Entry 7BVF (electron microscopy, 2.97 A resolution); this record covers chains A and P of the 3 polymer chains in the assembly.

# Chain A
Molecule: Probable arabinosyltransferase A
Organism: Mycobacterium tuberculosis H37Rv
Notes: EC 2.4.2.-
UniProtKB: P9WNL9 (EMBA_MYCTU); residues 2-1094 here = UniProt positions 2-1094
Chain sequence (1102 residues; numbered -7 to 1094; the number before each row is that of its first residue; numbers below 1 keep their minus sign (Asp-7 is residue -7)):
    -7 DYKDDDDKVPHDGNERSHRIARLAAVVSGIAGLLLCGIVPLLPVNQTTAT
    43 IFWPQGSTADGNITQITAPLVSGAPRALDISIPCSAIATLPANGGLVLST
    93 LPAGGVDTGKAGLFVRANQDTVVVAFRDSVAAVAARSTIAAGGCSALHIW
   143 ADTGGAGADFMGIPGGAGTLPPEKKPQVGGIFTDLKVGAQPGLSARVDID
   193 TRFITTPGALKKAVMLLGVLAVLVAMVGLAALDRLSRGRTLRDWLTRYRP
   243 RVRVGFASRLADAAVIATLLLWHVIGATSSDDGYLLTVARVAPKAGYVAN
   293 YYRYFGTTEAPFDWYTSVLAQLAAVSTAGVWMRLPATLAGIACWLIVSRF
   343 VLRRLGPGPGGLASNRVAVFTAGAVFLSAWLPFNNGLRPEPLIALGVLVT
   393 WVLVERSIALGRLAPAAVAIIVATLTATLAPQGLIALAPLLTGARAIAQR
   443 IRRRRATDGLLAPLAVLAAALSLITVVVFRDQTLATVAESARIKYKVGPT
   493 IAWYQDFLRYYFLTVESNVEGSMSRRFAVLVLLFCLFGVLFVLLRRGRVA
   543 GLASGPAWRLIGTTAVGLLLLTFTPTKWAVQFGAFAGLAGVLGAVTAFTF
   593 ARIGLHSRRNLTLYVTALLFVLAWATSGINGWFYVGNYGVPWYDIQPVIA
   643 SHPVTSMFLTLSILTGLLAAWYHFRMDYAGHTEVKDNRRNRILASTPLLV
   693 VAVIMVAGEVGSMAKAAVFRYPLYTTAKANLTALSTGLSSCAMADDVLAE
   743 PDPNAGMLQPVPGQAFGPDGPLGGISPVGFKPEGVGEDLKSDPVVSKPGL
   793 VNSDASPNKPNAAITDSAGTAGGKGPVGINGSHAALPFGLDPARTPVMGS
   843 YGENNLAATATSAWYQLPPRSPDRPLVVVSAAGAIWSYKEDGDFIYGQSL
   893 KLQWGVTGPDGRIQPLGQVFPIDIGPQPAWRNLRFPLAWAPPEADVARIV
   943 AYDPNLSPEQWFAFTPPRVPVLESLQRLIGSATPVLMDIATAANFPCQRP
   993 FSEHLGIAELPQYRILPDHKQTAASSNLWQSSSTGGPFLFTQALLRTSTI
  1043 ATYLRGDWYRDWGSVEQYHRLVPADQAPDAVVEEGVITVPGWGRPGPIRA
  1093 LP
Not modelled in the structure: -7 to 7
Sequence notes: expression tag (-7 to 1)
Swiss-Prot annotation at these positions:
  - natural variant: Ala201 (A201T: Resistance to EMB), Gly321 (G321S: Resistance to EMB), Gly350 (G350D: Resistance to EMB), Ala462 (A462V: Resistance to EMB), Asp833 (D833A: Resistance to EMB), Pro913 (P913S: Resistance to EMB)

# Chain P
Molecule: Meromycolate extension acyl carrier protein
Organism: Mycolicibacterium smegmatis MC2 155
UniProtKB: A0R0B3 (ACPM_MYCS2); residues 1-99 here = UniProt positions 1-99
Chain sequence (99 residues; numbered 1 to 99; the number before each row is that of its first residue):
     1 MAATQEEIIAGLAEIIEEVTGIEPSEVTPEKSFVDDLDIDSLSMVEIAVQ
    51 TEDKYGVKIPDEDLAGLRTVGDVVAYIQKLEEENPEAAAALREKFAADQ
Not modelled in the structure: 1, 82-99
Swiss-Prot annotation at these positions:
  - modified residue: Ser41 (O-(pantetheine 4'-phosphoryl)serine)
  - cross-link: Lys79 (Isoglutamyl lysine isopeptide (Lys-Gln) (interchain with Q-Cter in protein Pup))

# How chain A and chain P interact
Contacting residue pairs (35; chain A residue first):
  Ser228(A) - Lys58(P)  hydrogen bond (backbone-side chain)
  Arg229(A) - Val49(P)
  Arg229(A) - Glu52(P)  salt bridge
  Arg229(A) - Ile59(P)  hydrogen bond (side chain-backbone)
  Arg229(A) - Asp61(P)  hydrogen bond (backbone-backbone)
  Arg229(A) - Leu64(P)
  Gly230(A) - Lys58(P)
  Gly230(A) - Pro60(P)
  Arg231(A) - Asp61(P)  salt bridge
  Arg231(A) - Glu62(P)
  Asp235(A) - Glu62(P)
  Tyr240(A) - Asp61(P)
  Tyr240(A) - Glu62(P)  hydrogen bond
  Arg241(A) - Met44(P)
  Arg241(A) - Leu64(P)  hydrogen bond (side chain-backbone)
  Arg241(A) - Ala65(P)  hydrogen bond (side chain-backbone)
  Arg241(A) - Leu67(P)  hydrogen bond (side chain-backbone)
  Arg345(A) - Asp38(P)  salt bridge
  Arg346(A) - Glu46(P)  salt bridge
  Gly348(A) - Thr20(P)
  Pro349(A) - Thr20(P)
  Pro349(A) - Asp38(P)
  Pro349(A) - Ser43(P)
  Gly350(A) - Asp38(P)
  Pro351(A) - Ile22(P)
  Pro351(A) - Asp36(P)
  Ala401(A) - Glu46(P)
  Leu402(A) - Leu42(P)  hydrophobic
  Leu402(A) - Val49(P)
  Arg442(A) - Val49(P)
  Arg442(A) - Asp53(P)  salt bridge
  Arg540(A) - Glu17(P)  salt bridge
  Ala542(A) - Glu23(P)
  Gly543(A) - Gly21(P)
  Ala545(A) - Val19(P)
Interface residues without a listed pair, chain A (25 interface residues in all): Val244, Phe342, Arg398, Arg445, Leu544
Interface residues without a listed pair, chain P (30 interface residues in all): Glu14, Glu18, Leu37, Asp40, Ser41, Val45, Ala48

# Summary
Chain A and chain P form an interface of 25 and 30 residues respectively, with 7 hydrogen bonds and 6 salt
bridges. Among the polar pairs are Arg229(A)-Glu52(P), Arg231(A)-Asp61(P) and Arg345(A)-Asp38(P).
Here chain A is Probable arabinosyltransferase A (Mycobacterium tuberculosis H37Rv) and chain P is
Meromycolate extension acyl carrier protein (Mycolicibacterium smegmatis MC2 155). Entry 7BVF (Cryo-EM
structure of Mycobacterium tuberculosis arabinosyltransferase EmbA-EmbB-AcpM2 in complex with ethambutol) was
determined by electron microscopy (same publication as 7BVC, 7BVE, 7BVG and 7BVH).
